3VBF - chains A and C of the 4 polymer chains in the assembly; structure by X-ray diffraction, 2.60 A resolution.

[Chain A]
Protein: Genome Polyprotein, capsid protein VP1
Organism: Human enterovirus 71
UniProtKB: B2ZUN0 (B2ZUN0_9ENTO); residues 1-297 here correspond to UniProt positions 566-862 (UniProt number = residue number + 565)
Chain sequence (297 residues; each row starts with the number of its first residue):
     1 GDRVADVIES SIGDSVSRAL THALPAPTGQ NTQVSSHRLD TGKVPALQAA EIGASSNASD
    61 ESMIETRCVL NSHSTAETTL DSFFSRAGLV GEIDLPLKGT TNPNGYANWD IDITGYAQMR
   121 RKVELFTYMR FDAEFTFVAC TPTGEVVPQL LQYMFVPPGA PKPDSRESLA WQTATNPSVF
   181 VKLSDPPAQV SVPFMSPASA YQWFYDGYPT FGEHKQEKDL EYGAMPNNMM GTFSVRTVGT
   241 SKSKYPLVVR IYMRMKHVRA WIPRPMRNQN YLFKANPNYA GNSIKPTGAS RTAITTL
Bound ions: K+ site 1: Thr28, Gly29, Asn31, Asn71; Na+: Val44, Leu47 (shared with 2 residues of chain D); K+ site 2: Gln189 (shared with Val20(C), Ser21(C) of chain C)
Residues lining bound ligands:
  - adenosine monophosphate (AMP): Pro25, Ala26, Pro27, Thr28, Gly29, Gln30
  - sphingosine (SPH): Ile111, Asp112, Ile113, Thr114, Phe131, Phe135, Phe137, Phe155, Pro177, Val179, Val190, Val192, Met195, Tyr201, Trp203, Asn228, Met230, Phe233, Ala275

[Chain C]
Protein: Genome Polyprotein, capsid protein VP3
Organism: Human enterovirus 71
UniProtKB: B2ZUN0 (B2ZUN0_9ENTO); residues 1-242 here correspond to UniProt positions 324-565 (UniProt number = residue number + 323)
Chain sequence (242 residues; row label = number of the first residue in the row):
     1 GFPTELKPGT NQFLTTDDGV SAPILPNFHP TPCIHIPGEV RNLLELCQVE TILEVNNVPT
    61 NATSLMERLR FPVSAQAGKG ELCAVFRADP GRNGPWQSTL LGQLCGYYTQ WSGSLEVTFM
   121 FTGSFMATGK MLIAYTPPGG PLPKDRATAM LGTHVIWDFG LQSSVTLVIP WISNTHYRAH
   181 ARDGVFDYYT TGLVSIWYQT NYVVPIGAPN TAYIIALAAA QKNFTMKLCK DASDILQTGT
   241 IQ
Bound ions: K+: Val20, Ser21 (shared with Gln189(A) of chain A)

[How chain A and chain C interact]
Residue-residue contacts - 165 pairs, chain A then chain C:
  Ser17(A) - His35(C)
  Gly29(A) - Thr225(C)
  Gln30(A) - Lys222(C)  hydrogen bond (backbone-backbone)
  Gln30(A) - Asn223(C)
  Ala46(A) - Val165(C)
  Ala46(A) - Thr166(C)  hydrogen bond (backbone-backbone)
  Leu47(A) - Gln162(C)
  Leu47(A) - Ser164(C)
  Gln48(A) - Gln162(C)
  Gln48(A) - Ser163(C)
  Gln48(A) - Ser164(C)  hydrogen bond (backbone-backbone)
  Gln48(A) - Thr166(C)
  Ala50(A) - Met120(C)  hydrophobic
  Ala50(A) - Ser164(C)  hydrogen bond (backbone-side chain)
  Ala50(A) - Leu217(C)  hydrophobic
  Glu51(A) - Ser163(C)  hydrogen bond
  Ser55(A) - Gln48(C)
  Ser55(A) - Val49(C)
  Ser55(A) - Glu50(C)  hydrogen bond (side chain-backbone)
  Ser56(A) - Glu50(C)  hydrogen bond (backbone-side chain)
  Ser56(A) - Glu116(C)
  Ser56(A) - Thr118(C)
  Ser56(A) - Thr166(C)  hydrogen bond
  Ala58(A) - Gln221(C)
  Ser59(A) - Gln221(C)
  Asp60(A) - Ser114(C)  hydrogen bond
  Asp60(A) - Val168(C)
  Asp60(A) - Pro170(C)
  Asp60(A) - Gln221(C)  hydrogen bond
  Met63(A) - Val155(C)  hydrophobic
  Met63(A) - Thr166(C)
  Met63(A) - Val168(C)  hydrophobic
  Ile64(A) - Thr153(C)
  Ile64(A) - Pro170(C)  hydrophobic
  Asn71(A) - Asn223(C)  hydrogen bond (side chain-backbone)
  His73(A) - Ser112(C)  hydrogen bond
  His73(A) - His176(C)  hydrogen bond
  His73(A) - Tyr177(C)
  His73(A) - Thr225(C)
  Ser74(A) - Thr225(C)
  Thr75(A) - Asn42(C)  hydrogen bond (backbone-side chain)
  Thr75(A) - Leu44(C)
  Glu77(A) - Tyr108(C)  hydrogen bond (backbone-side chain)
  Glu77(A) - Lys227(C)
  Glu77(A) - Leu228(C)  hydrogen bond (side chain-backbone)
  Glu77(A) - Cys229(C)  hydrogen bond (side chain-backbone)
  Thr78(A) - Asn42(C)  hydrogen bond
  Thr78(A) - Leu43(C)  hydrogen bond (backbone-backbone)
  Thr78(A) - Leu44(C)
  Thr78(A) - Tyr108(C)
  Thr78(A) - Met226(C)
  Thr79(A) - Arg41(C)
  Thr79(A) - Asn42(C)
  Leu80(A) - Val40(C)
  Leu80(A) - Arg41(C)
  Phe83(A) - Leu43(C)  hydrophobic
  Phe83(A) - Tyr107(C)  hydrophobic
  Phe83(A) - Tyr108(C)
  Arg86(A) - Thr15(C)
  Arg86(A) - Thr16(C)
  Arg86(A) - Cys229(C)
  Ala87(A) - Phe13(C)  hydrophobic
  Ala87(A) - Thr15(C)  hydrogen bond (backbone-backbone)
  Thr114(A) - Ile241(C)
  Gly115(A) - Gln237(C)
  Gly115(A) - Ile241(C)
  Tyr116(A) - Gln237(C)
  Ala117(A) - Leu236(C)
  Ala117(A) - Gln237(C)  hydrogen bond (backbone-side chain)
  Ala117(A) - Ile241(C)
  Gln118(A) - Asp231(C)
  Gln118(A) - Ile235(C)
  Arg121(A) - Gln103(C)  hydrogen bond
  Arg121(A) - Tyr107(C)  hydrogen bond
  Arg121(A) - Leu236(C)
  Lys122(A) - Tyr107(C)
  Leu125(A) - Leu104(C)  hydrophobic
  Phe126(A) - Val40(C)  hydrophobic
  Arg130(A) - Pro30(C)
  Arg130(A) - Thr31(C)  hydrogen bond (side chain-backbone)
  Arg130(A) - Pro32(C)
  Arg130(A) - Cys33(C)
  Glu134(A) - Gly19(C)
  Glu134(A) - Ser21(C)  hydrogen bond
  Thr136(A) - Phe13(C)
  Pro177(A) - Ile24(C)
  Pro186(A) - Asn11(C)
  Gln189(A) - Phe13(C)
  Gln189(A) - Ser21(C)  hydrogen bond
  Val190(A) - Ser21(C)
  Val190(A) - Ala22(C)
  Val190(A) - Ile24(C)  hydrophobic
  Ser191(A) - Ser21(C)  hydrogen bond (side chain-backbone)
  Ser191(A) - Ala22(C)  hydrogen bond (backbone-backbone)
  Ser191(A) - Pro23(C)
  Ser191(A) - Ile24(C)  hydrogen bond (backbone-backbone)
  Pro193(A) - Phe28(C)  hydrophobic
  Phe194(A) - Phe28(C)
  Phe194(A) - Pro30(C)
  Ser196(A) - Thr31(C)  hydrogen bond (backbone-side chain)
  Pro197(A) - Thr31(C)
  Ala198(A) - Thr31(C)
  Ser199(A) - Pro32(C)  hydrogen bond (side chain-backbone)
  Ser199(A) - Cys33(C)
  Ser199(A) - Ile34(C)  hydrogen bond (side chain-backbone)
  Arg254(A) - Asp17(C)  hydrogen bond (side chain-backbone)
  Arg254(A) - Asp18(C)  salt bridge
  Arg254(A) - Gly19(C)
  Arg259(A) - Cys33(C)
  Arg259(A) - Glu39(C)  salt bridge
  Ala260(A) - Glu39(C)
  Ala260(A) - Val40(C)  hydrogen bond (backbone-backbone)
  Trp261(A) - Cys33(C)  hydrophobic
  Trp261(A) - Ile36(C)  hydrogen bond (side chain-backbone)
  Trp261(A) - Pro37(C)
  Trp261(A) - Gly38(C)
  Trp261(A) - Glu39(C)
  Ile262(A) - Pro37(C)
  Ile262(A) - Gly38(C)  hydrogen bond (backbone-backbone)
  Pro263(A) - Leu46(C)  hydrophobic
  Met266(A) - Leu100(C)  hydrophobic
  Met266(A) - Gln103(C)
  Met266(A) - Tyr107(C)  hydrophobic
  Arg267(A) - Leu236(C)
  Asn268(A) - Leu236(C)
  Gln269(A) - Leu236(C)
  Asn270(A) - Leu236(C)
  Asn270(A) - Gln237(C)
  Asn270(A) - Thr238(C)  hydrogen bond
  Tyr271(A) - Leu236(C)  hydrogen bond (backbone-backbone)
  Tyr271(A) - Ile241(C)  hydrophobic
  Leu272(A) - Ile241(C)
  Leu272(A) - Gln242(C)  hydrogen bond (backbone-backbone)
  Phe273(A) - Ile241(C)
  Phe273(A) - Gln242(C)
  Lys274(A) - Ile241(C)
  Lys274(A) - Gln242(C)  hydrogen bond (backbone-backbone)
  Ile284(A) - Leu65(C)  hydrophobic
  Pro286(A) - Leu65(C)  hydrophobic
  Pro286(A) - Arg68(C)
  Thr287(A) - Gln97(C)
  Gly288(A) - Gln97(C)
  Ala289(A) - Asn57(C)  hydrogen bond (backbone-side chain)
  Ala289(A) - Arg68(C)
  Ala289(A) - Asn93(C)
  Ala289(A) - Gly94(C)
  Ala289(A) - Gln97(C)  hydrogen bond (backbone-side chain)
  Ser290(A) - Asn57(C)
  Ser290(A) - Thr60(C)
  Ser290(A) - Arg68(C)  hydrogen bond
  Arg291(A) - Val55(C)  hydrogen bond (side chain-backbone)
  Arg291(A) - Asn57(C)  hydrogen bond
  Arg291(A) - Val58(C)
  Arg291(A) - Val85(C)  hydrogen bond (side chain-backbone)
  Ile294(A) - Val55(C)
  Ile294(A) - Asn56(C)
  Ile294(A) - Phe71(C)  hydrophobic
  Ile294(A) - Cys83(C)
  Ile294(A) - Ala84(C)
  Ile294(A) - Val85(C)  hydrogen bond (backbone-backbone)
  Thr295(A) - Leu82(C)
  Thr295(A) - Cys83(C)
  Thr295(A) - Val85(C)
  Thr296(A) - Val85(C)
  Leu297(A) - Leu193(C)  hydrophobic
Other interface residues (no listed pair), chain A (91 interface residues in all): Ala23, Thr32, Ala49, Ala54, Ser82, Arg120, Tyr128, Val138, Phe155, Pro187, Val192, Met195, Tyr252, Lys285, Thr292, Ala293
Other interface residues (no listed pair), chain C (92 interface residues in all): Leu25, Phe86, Arg87, Pro95, Ser98, Leu142, Trp171, Ala232

[In short]
91 residues of chain A face 92 of chain C across their interface, with 47 hydrogen bonds and 2 salt bridges.
Polar pairs include Arg254(A)-Asp18(C), Arg259(A)-Glu39(C) and Ala50(A)-Ser164(C). Sphingosine and adenosine
monophosphate are bound between chain A and chain C.
Here chain A is Genome Polyprotein, capsid protein VP1 and chain C is Genome Polyprotein, capsid protein VP3,
both from Human enterovirus 71. Entry 3VBF (Crystal structure of formaldehyde treated human Enterovirus 71
(space group I23)) was determined by X-ray diffraction, deposited together with 3VBH, 3VBO, 3VBR, 3VBS and
3VBU.
